PDB entry 8XKM | electron microscopy, 5.00 A resolution (low resolution: residue-level contacts below are approximate; hydrogen-bond / salt-bridge calls are withheld) | chains A and E of the 6 polymer chains in the assembly

== Chain A ==
Name: Isoform Short of Insulin receptor
Organism: Homo sapiens
UniProt: P06213 (INSR_HUMAN), isoform P06213-2; numbering as in UniProt (aligned over 1-1370)
Chain sequence (1370 residues; numbered 1 to 1370; the number before each row is that of its first residue):
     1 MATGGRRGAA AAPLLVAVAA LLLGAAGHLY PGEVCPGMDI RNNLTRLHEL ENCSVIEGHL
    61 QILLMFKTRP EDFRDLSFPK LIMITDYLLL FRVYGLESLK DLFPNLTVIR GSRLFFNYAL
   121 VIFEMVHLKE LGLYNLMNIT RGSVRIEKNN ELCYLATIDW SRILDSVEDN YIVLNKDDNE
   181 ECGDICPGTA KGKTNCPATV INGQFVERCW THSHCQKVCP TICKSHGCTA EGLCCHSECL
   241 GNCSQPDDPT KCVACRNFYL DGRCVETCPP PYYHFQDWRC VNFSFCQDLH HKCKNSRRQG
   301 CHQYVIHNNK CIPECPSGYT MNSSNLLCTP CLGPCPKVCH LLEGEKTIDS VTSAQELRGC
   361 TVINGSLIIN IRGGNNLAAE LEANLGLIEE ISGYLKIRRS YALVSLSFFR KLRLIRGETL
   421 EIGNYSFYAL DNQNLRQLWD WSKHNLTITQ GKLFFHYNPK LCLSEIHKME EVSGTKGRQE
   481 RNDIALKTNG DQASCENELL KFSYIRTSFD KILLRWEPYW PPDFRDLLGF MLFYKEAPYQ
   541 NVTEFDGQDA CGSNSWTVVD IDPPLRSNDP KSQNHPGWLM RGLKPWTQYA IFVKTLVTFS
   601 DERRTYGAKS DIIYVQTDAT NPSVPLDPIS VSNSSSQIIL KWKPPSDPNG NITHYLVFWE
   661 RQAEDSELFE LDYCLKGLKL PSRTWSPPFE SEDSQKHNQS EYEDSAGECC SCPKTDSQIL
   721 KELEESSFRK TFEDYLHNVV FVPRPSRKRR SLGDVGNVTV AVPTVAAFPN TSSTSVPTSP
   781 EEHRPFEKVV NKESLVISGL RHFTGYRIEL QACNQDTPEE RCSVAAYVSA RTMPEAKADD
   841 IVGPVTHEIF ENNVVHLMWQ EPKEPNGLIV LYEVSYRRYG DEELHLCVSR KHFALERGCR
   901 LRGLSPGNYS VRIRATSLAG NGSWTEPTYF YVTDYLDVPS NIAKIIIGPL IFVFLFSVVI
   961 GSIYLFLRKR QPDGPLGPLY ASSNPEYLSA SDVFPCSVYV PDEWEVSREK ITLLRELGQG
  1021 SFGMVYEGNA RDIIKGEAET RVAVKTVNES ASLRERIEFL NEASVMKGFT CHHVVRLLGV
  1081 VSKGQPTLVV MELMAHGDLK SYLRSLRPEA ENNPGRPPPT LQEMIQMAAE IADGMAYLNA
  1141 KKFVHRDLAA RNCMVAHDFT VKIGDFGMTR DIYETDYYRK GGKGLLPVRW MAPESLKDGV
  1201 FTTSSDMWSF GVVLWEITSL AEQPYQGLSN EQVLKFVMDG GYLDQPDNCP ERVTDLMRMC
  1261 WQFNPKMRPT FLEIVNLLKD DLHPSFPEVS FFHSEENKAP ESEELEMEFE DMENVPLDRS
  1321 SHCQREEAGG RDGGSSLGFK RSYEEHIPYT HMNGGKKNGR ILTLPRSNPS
Unresolved in the structure: 1-31, 110-111, 145, 273-274, 350, 366, 471, 583-584, 653, 675-714, 743-784, 817, 935-1370
Cystine bridges: Cys35-Cys53, Cys153-Cys182, Cys186-Cys209, Cys196-Cys215, Cys223-Cys234, Cys235-Cys243, Cys239-Cys252, Cys255-Cys264, Cys268-Cys280, Cys286-Cys311, Cys293-Cys301, Cys315-Cys328, Cys339-Cys360, Cys674-Cys887, Cys813-Cys822
UniProt features mapped onto this chain:
  - region: Glu733 to Phe741 (Insulin-binding), Tyr999 (Important for interaction with IRS1, SHC1 and STAT5B)
  - site: Phe66 (Insulin-binding)
  - modified residue: Ser400 (Phosphoserine), Tyr401 (Phosphotyrosine), Ser407 (Phosphoserine), Tyr999 (Phosphotyrosine)
  - glycosylation (N-linked (GlcNAc...) asparagine): Asn43, Asn52, Asn105, Asn138, Asn242, Asn282, Asn322, Asn364, Asn424, Asn445, Asn541, Asn633, Asn651, Asn698
  - natural variant: Asn42 (N42K: In RMS), Val55 (V55A: In LEPRCH), Ile56 (I56T: In LEPRCH), Gly58 (G58R: In LEPRCH), Asp86 (D86G: In IRAN type A), Leu89 (L89P: In IRAN type A), Arg113 (R113P: In LEPRCH), Ala119 (A119V: In LEPRCH), Leu120 (L120Q: In LEPRCH), Ile146 (I146M: In LEPRCH), Val167 (V167L: In IRAN type A), Pro220 (P220L: In Ins resistance), 23 further natural variant entries in UniProt
  - mutagenesis: Cys462 (C462A: Does not affect S-nitrosylation), Tyr999 (Y999E: Abolishes interaction with IRS1 and SHC1; Y999F: Has no effect on insulin-stimulated autophosphorylation, but inhibits the biological activity of the receptor ...)

== Chain E ==
Name: Insulin-like growth factor I
Organism: Homo sapiens
UniProt: P05019 (IGF1_HUMAN); residues -47 to 147 here correspond to UniProt positions 1-195 (UniProt number = residue number + 48)
Chain sequence (195 residues; each row starts with the number of its first residue; numbers below 1 keep their minus sign (Met-47 is residue -47)):
   -47 MGKISSLPTQ LFKCCFCDFL KVKMHTMSSS HLFYLALCLL TFTSSATAGP ETLCGAELVD
    13 ALQFVCGDRG FYFNKPTGYG SSSRRAPQTG IVDECCFRSC DLRRLEMYCA PLKPAKSARS
    73 VRAQRHTDMP KTQKYQPPST NKNTKSQRRK GWPKTHPGGE QKEGTEASLQ IRGKKKEQRR
   133 EIGSRNAECR GKKGK
Unresolved in the structure: -47 to 3, 27-40, 64-147
Cystine bridges: Cys18-Cys61

== Chain A / chain E interface ==
Contacting residue pairs (26; chain A residue first):
  Pro522(A) with Thr4(E); Cys6(E)
  Asp523(A) with Cys6(E); Cys48(E)
  Phe524(A) with Thr4(E); Cys6(E); Glu9(E)
  Arg525(A) with Cys6(E); Gly7(E); Ala8(E)
  Arg566(A) with Glu9(E)
  Asn568(A) with Asp12(E)
  Glu602(A) with Phe49(E)
  Arg603(A) with Cys48(E); Phe49(E)
  Lys730(A) with Gly7(E)
  Asp734(A) with Val44(E)
  His737(A) with Gly7(E)
  Asn738(A) with Gly42(E); Ile43(E); Val44(E)
  Phe741(A) with Ile43(E)
  Val742(A) with Tyr24(E); Phe25(E); Ile43(E); Tyr60(E)
Other interface residues (no listed pair), chain E (17 interface residues in all): Leu5, Leu10, Leu14

== Overview ==
Chain A and chain E form an interface of 14 and 17 residues respectively. Curated annotation (UniProt) lists 2
mutagenesis sites on chain A.
Chain A is Isoform Short of Insulin receptor and chain E is Insulin-like growth factor I, both from Homo
sapiens; the structure, Cryo-EM structure of human insulin receptor bound to 4 IGF-I, conformation 3, was
determined by electron microscopy.
